PDB entry 9PBA | electron microscopy, 3.47 A resolution | chains B and C of the 12 polymer chains in the assembly

# Chain B (and C)
Protein: Vesicle-fusing ATPase
Source organism: Cricetulus griseus
Notes: EC 3.6.4.6; chain C of this document is another copy of the same molecule, construct and numbering; everything in this record applies to it too
UniProt: P18708 (NSF_CRIGR); residue numbers follow UniProt; this construct covers 1-744
Amino-acid sequence (747 residues; numbered -2 to 744; the number before each row is that of its first residue; numbers below 1 keep their minus sign (Gly-2 is residue -2)):
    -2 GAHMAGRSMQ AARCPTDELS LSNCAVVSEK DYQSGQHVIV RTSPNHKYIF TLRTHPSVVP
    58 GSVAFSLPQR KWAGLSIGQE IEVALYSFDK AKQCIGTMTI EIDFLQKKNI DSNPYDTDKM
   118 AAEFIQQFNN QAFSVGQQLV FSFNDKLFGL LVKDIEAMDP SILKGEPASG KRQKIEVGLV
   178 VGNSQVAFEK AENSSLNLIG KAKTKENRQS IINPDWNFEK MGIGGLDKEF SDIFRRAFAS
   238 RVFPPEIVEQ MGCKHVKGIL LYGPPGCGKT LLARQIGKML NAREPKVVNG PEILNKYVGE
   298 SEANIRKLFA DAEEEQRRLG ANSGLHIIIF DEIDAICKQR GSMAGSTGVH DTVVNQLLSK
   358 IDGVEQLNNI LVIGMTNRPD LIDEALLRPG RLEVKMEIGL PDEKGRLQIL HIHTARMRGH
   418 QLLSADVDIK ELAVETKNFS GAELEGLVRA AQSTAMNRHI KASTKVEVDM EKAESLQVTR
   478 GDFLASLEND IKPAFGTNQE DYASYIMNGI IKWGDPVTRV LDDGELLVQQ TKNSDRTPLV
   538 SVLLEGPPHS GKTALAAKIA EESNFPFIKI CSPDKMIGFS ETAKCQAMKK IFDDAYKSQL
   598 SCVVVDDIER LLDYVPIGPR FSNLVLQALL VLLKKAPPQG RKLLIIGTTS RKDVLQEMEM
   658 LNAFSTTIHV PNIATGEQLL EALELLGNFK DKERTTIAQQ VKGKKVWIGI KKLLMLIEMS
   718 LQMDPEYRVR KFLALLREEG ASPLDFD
Disordered / not traced: -2 to 0, 156-169, 741-744
Differences from the reference sequence: expression tag (-2 to 0)
Curated features (UniProtKB/Swiss-Prot):
  - binding site (ATP): Asn505 to Trp510, Pro545 to Leu552
  - binding site (Mg(2+)): Thr550
  - modified residue: Lys105 (N6-acetyllysine), Ser207 (Phosphoserine), Tyr259 (Phosphotyrosine), Ser569 (Phosphoserine)
Ligand contacts:
  - ATP (adenosine-5'-triphosphate), molecule 1: Gly219, Ile220, Gly221, Leu223, Pro262, Gly263, Cys264, Gly265, Lys266, Thr267, Leu268, Asn374, Ile406, His410, Gly438, Ala439, Glu442
  - ATP, molecule 2: Lys251, Asp359, Arg385, Arg388
  - ATP, molecule 3: Ile503, Met504, Asn505, Gly506, Ile507, Ile508, Trp510, Val514, Pro545, His546, Ser547, Gly548, Lys549, Thr550, Ala551, Ile707, Lys708
Reported in the primary citation:
  - post-translational modification sites: Ser207 (citing earlier work)

# Chain B / chain C interface
Contacting residue pairs (78; chain B residue first):
  Glu15(B) - Asn42(C)  hydrogen bond
  Glu15(B) - His43(C)
  Arg50(B) - Asn42(C)
  His52(B) - Pro41(C)
  Ser109(B) - Asn190(C)
  Asn110(B) - Glu189(C)
  Ile209(B) - Val463(C)  hydrophobic
  Pro211(B) - Lys462(C)
  Trp213(B) - Thr461(C)
  Asn214(B) - Thr461(C)
  Glu216(B) - Ser460(C)
  Phe231(B) - Ile457(C)  hydrophobic
  Arg232(B) - Thr451(C)  hydrogen bond
  Arg232(B) - Asn454(C)
  Arg232(B) - Asp487(C)  salt bridge
  Ala236(B) - Ile457(C)
  Val239(B) - Ile457(C)  hydrophobic
  Val239(B) - Val465(C)
  Phe240(B) - Met453(C)  hydrophobic
  Phe240(B) - Val465(C)  hydrophobic
  Pro241(B) - Met467(C)  hydrophobic
  Ile244(B) - Leu473(C)  hydrophobic
  Val245(B) - Met453(C)  hydrophobic
  Glu246(B) - Arg413(C)  hydrogen bond (backbone-side chain)
  Gln247(B) - His417(C)
  Gln247(B) - Leu419(C)
  Met248(B) - Leu419(C)  hydrophobic
  Met248(B) - Leu473(C)  hydrophobic
  Cys250(B) - Gln449(C)
  Lys251(B) - Glu442(C)  salt bridge
  Tyr294(B) - Lys293(C)
  Val295(B) - Asn292(C)
  Val295(B) - Lys293(C)
  Val295(B) - Val346(C)  hydrophobic
  Arg303(B) - Pro288(C)
  Arg303(B) - Glu289(C)
  Arg337(B) - Asn374(C)
  Gly338(B) - Arg375(C)
  Thr349(B) - Pro288(C)
  Asn352(B) - Glu329(C)
  Asn352(B) - Ala332(C)
  Gln353(B) - Asn286(C)
  Ser356(B) - Glu329(C)
  Gly360(B) - Thr267(C)
  Gly360(B) - Arg271(C)  hydrogen bond (backbone-side chain)
  Val361(B) - Arg271(C)
  Val361(B) - Asp328(C)
  Arg385(B) - Ala439(C)
  Pro386(B) - Ala439(C)
  Pro386(B) - Glu440(C)
  Glu390(B) - Arg446(C)  salt bridge
  Gln526(B) - Gln719(C)
  Gln527(B) - Met716(C)
  Gln527(B) - Gln719(C)
  Ser531(B) - Glu715(C)  hydrogen bond
  Arg533(B) - Asn505(C)
  Arg533(B) - Asn685(C)  hydrogen bond
  Arg533(B) - Glu715(C)  salt bridge
  Thr534(B) - Met712(C)
  Thr534(B) - Glu715(C)
  Phe618(B) - Arg617(C)
  Asn620(B) - Asp610(C)
  Asn620(B) - Val612(C)
  Gln624(B) - Arg607(C)  hydrogen bond
  Gln624(B) - Asp610(C)
  Gln624(B) - Tyr611(C)  hydrogen bond (side chain-backbone)
  Leu627(B) - Arg607(C)
  Val628(B) - Pro570(C)
  Val628(B) - Asp571(C)
  Val628(B) - Ile574(C)  hydrophobic
  Leu629(B) - Ile574(C)  hydrophobic
  Lys632(B) - Asp571(C)
  Glu654(B) - Pro613(C)
  Glu656(B) - Pro613(C)
  Asn659(B) - His546(C)  hydrogen bond
  Ser662(B) - Lys709(C)
  Ser662(B) - Met712(C)
  Ser662(B) - Met716(C)
Other interface residues (no listed pair), chain B (71 interface residues in all): Phe215, Arg233, Ser237, Gly249, Val253, Gly296, Glu297, Glu299, Gln363, Ala382, Leu523, Lys586, Leu621, Leu623, Ala625, Ala633, Met655, Thr663
Other interface residues (no listed pair), chain C (74 interface residues in all): Pro262, Gly263, Val284, Gly287, Leu291, Asp331, Met414, Gly443, Ser450, His456, Ala459, Ala470, Met504, Pro545, Phe576, Ile614, Leu711, Ile714, Met720

# Overview
71 residues of chain B face 74 of chain C across their interface, with 9 hydrogen bonds and 4 salt bridges.
Polar pairs include Arg232(B)-Asp487(C), Lys251(B)-Glu442(C) and Glu390(B)-Arg446(C). Chain B binds 3 copies
of ATP. UniProt lists 14 ATP-binding residues and Mg2+-binding residue Thr550(B) on chain B. The paper reports
a modification site at Ser207(B).
Both chains are Vesicle-fusing ATPase (Cricetulus griseus). Entry 9PBA (21bin20S complex (NSF-alphaSNAP-2:1
syntaxin-1a:SNAP-25), non-hydrolyzing, class 9) was determined by electron microscopy together with 9OJR,
9OJU, 9OJZ, 9OK3, 9OK5, 9OKC and 17 further entries from the same study.
